PDB entry 3L4K | X-ray diffraction, 2.98 A resolution | chains A and B of the 5 polymer chains in the assembly

== Chain A ==
Protein: DNA topoisomerase 2
Source organism: Saccharomyces cerevisiae
Notes: EC 5.99.1.3
UniProtKB: P06786 (TOP2_YEAST); numbering as in UniProt (aligned over 421-1177)
Sequence (758 residues; numbered 421 to 1177; the number before each row is that of its first residue):
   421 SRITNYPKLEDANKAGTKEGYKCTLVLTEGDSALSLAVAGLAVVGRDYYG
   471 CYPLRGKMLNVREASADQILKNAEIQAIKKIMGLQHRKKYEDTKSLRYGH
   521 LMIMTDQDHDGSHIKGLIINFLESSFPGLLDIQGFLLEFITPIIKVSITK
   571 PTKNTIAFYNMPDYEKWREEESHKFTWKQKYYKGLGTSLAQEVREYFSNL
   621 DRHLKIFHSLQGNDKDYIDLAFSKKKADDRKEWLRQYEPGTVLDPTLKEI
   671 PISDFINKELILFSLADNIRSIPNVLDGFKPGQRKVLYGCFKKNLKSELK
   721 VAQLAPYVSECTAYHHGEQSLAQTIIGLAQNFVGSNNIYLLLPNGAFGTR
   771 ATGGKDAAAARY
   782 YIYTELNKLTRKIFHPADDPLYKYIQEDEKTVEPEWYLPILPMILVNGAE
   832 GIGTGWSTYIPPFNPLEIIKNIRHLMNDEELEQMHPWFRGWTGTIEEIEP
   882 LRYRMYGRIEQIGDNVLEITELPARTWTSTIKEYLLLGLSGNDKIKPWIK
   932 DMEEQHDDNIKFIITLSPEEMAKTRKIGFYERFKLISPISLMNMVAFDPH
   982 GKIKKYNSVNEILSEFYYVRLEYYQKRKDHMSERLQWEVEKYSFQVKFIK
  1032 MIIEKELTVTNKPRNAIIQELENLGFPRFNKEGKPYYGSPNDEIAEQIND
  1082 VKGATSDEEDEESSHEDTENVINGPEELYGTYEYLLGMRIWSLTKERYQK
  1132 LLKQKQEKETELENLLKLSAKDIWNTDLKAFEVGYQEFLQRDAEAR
Not modelled in the structure: 1071-1106
Construct notes: microheterogeneity Tyr-782 (Tyr in P06786)
Modified / non-standard residues: Tyr-782 (o-phosphotyrosine; PTR)
Ion coordination: Zn2+ site 1: Glu-449, Asp-526 (together with 3'-thio-thymidine-5'-phosphate) (shared with DC11(B) of chain B); Zn2+ site 2: Asp-526, Asp-528; Zn2+ site 3 near His-623 (its only coordinating residue here); Zn2+ site 4 near His-628 (its only coordinating residue here); Zn2+ site 5: His-735, Glu-808; Zn2+ site 6 near His-736 (its only coordinating residue here); Zn2+ site 7 near His-981 (its only coordinating residue here)
Residues lining bound ligands: 3'-thio-thymidine-5'-phosphate (TSP): Glu-449, Gly-476, Lys-477, Asp-526, Asp-530, Lys-603, His-735, His-736, Gly-737
Swiss-Prot annotation at these positions:
  - region: Lys-965 to Asn-974 (Interaction with DNA)
  - active site: Tyr-782 (O-(5'-phospho-DNA)-tyrosine intermediate)
  - binding site (Mg(2+)): Glu-449, Asp-526, Asp-528
  - site: Lys-477 (Interaction with DNA), Asn-480 (Interaction with DNA), Arg-650 (Interaction with DNA), Lys-651 (Interaction with DNA), Lys-700 (Interaction with DNA), Tyr-734 (Interaction with DNA), Ser-740 (Interaction with DNA), Arg-781 (Transition state stabilizer), Ile-833 (Important for DNA bending), Trp-908 (Interaction with DNA)
  - modified residue: Thr-1086 (Phosphothreonine), Ser-1087 (Phosphoserine)
  - mutagenesis: Arg-690 (R690A: Loss of enzyme activity), Asp-697 (D697A: Strongly reduced enzyme activity), Lys-700 (K700A: Strongly reduced enzyme activity), Arg-704 (R704A: Strongly reduced enzyme activity), His-736 (H736A: No effect), Arg-781 (R781A: Strongly reduced enzyme activity), Tyr-782 (Y782F: Loss of enzyme activity), Asn-828 (N828A: Strongly reduced enzyme activity)
Reported in the primary citation:
  - catalytic residues: His-736, Arg-781, Tyr-782
  - Zn2+ coordination: Glu-449, Asp-526, Asp-528
  - binding site for 3'-thio-thymidine-5'-phosphate: His-736

== Chain B ==
Molecule: 11-nt DNA strand
Sequence (11 nucleotides; numbered 1 to 11; the number before each row is that of its first residue):
     1 CCTACTGCTAC
Ion coordination: Zn2+: DC11 (together with 3'-thio-thymidine-5'-phosphate) (shared with Glu-449(A), Asp-526(A) of chain A)

== Interface between chain A and chain B ==
Contacting residue pairs (20; chain A residue first):
  Glu-449(A) / DC11(B)  phosphate contact
  Gly-476(A) / DC11(B)  base contact
  Lys-477(A) / DC11(B)  base contact
  Ser-485(A) / DA4(B)  hydrogen bond to the phosphate
  Asp-530(A) / DC11(B)  sugar contact
  Lys-603(A) / DC11(B)  salt bridge to the phosphate
  Arg-690(A) / DA10(B)  sugar contact
  Lys-700(A) / DC8(B)  hydrogen bond to the phosphate
  Lys-700(A) / DT9(B)  salt bridge to the phosphate
  Tyr-734(A) / DA10(B)  hydrogen bond to the phosphate
  His-736(A) / DA10(B)  hydrogen bond to the phosphate
  His-736(A) / DC11(B)  salt bridge to the phosphate
  Gly-737(A) / DC11(B)  hydrogen bond to the phosphate
  Ser-740(A) / DT9(B)  sugar contact
  Ser-740(A) / DA10(B)  hydrogen bond to the phosphate
  Lys-775(A) / DG7(B)  salt bridge to the phosphate
  Glu-831(A) / DG7(B)  sugar contact
  Glu-831(A) / DC8(B)  sugar contact
  Ile-833(A) / DG7(B)  base contact
  Trp-908(A) / DG7(B)  hydrogen bond to the phosphate
Other interface residues (no listed pair), chain A (22 interface residues in all): Asp-487, Asp-526, Gln-703, His-735, Gln-739, Thr-744

== Summary ==
Chain A and chain B form an interface of 22 and 6 residues respectively; the contacts include 7 hydrogen bonds
and 4 salt bridges. Polar pairs include Ser-485(A)/DA4(B), Lys-700(A)/DC8(B) and Tyr-734(A)/DA10(B). Ligands
of chain A: 3'-thio-thymidine-5'-phosphate. From the paper: catalytic residues His-736(A), Arg-781(A) and
Tyr-782(A); a binding site for 3'-thio-thymidine-5'-phosphate at His-736(A).
Here chain A is DNA topoisomerase 2 (Saccharomyces cerevisiae) and chain B is an 11-nt DNA strand. Entry 3L4K
(Topoisomerase II-DNA cleavage complex, metal-bound) was determined by X-ray diffraction together with 3L4J
from the same study.
